4LNO - chains A and F of the 6 polymer chains in the assembly; structure by X-ray diffraction, 2.90 A resolution.

Chain A (and F):
Name: Glutamine synthetase
Organism: Bacillus subtilis
Notes: EC 6.3.1.2; chain F of this document is another copy of the same molecule, construct and numbering; everything in this record applies to it too
Reference sequence: P12425 (GLNA_BACSU); numbering as in UniProt (aligned over 2-444)
Sequence (443 residues; row label = number of the first residue in the row):
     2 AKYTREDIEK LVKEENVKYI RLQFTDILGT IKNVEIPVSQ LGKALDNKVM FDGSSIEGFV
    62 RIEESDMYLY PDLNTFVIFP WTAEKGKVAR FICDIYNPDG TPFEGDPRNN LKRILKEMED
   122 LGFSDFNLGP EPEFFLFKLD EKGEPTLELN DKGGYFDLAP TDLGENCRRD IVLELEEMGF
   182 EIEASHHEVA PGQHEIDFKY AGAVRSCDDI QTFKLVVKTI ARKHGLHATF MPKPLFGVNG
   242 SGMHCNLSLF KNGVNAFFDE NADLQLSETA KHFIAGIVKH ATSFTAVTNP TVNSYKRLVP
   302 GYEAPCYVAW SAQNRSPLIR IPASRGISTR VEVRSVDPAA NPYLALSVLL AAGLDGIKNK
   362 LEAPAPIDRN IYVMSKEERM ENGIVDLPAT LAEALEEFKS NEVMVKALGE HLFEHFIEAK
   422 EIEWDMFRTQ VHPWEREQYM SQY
Metal / ion sites: Mg2+ site 1: E132, E333; Mg2+ site 2: E134, E189, E196
Ligand contacts: glutamine (GLN): E134, Y156, E189, V190, Q194, N240, G241, G243, H245, R298, Y303, E304, A305, R335
From the paper describing this entry:
  - binding site for glutamine: E304
  - catalytic residues: D53, E304, R316 (proposed by the authors, not directly observed)
  - mutagenesis - R62A: unchanged catalytic activity on ammonium
  - mutagenesis - E304A: decreased binding to ammonium
  - mutagenesis - R62A: abolished signaling
  - mutagenesis - E304A/A305G: abolished catalytic activity
  - mutagenesis - R62A: unchanged binding to ammonium

How chain A and chain F interact:
Contacting residue pairs (64):
  K19(A) with L174(F)
  Y20(A) with R170(F); L174(F), hydrophobic; S186(F)
  R22(A) with L159(F); D163(F), salt bridge
  T31(A) with D158(F)
  I32(A) with D158(F); L159(F), hydrogen bond (backbone-backbone)
  K33(A) with Y156(F), hydrogen bond (side chain-backbone); F157(F); D158(F), salt bridge
  N34(A) with F157(F), hydrogen bond (backbone-backbone); D158(F); L159(F)
  V35(A) with A185(F), hydrophobic; S186(F)
  E36(A) with R169(F), salt bridge; A185(F); S186(F), hydrogen bond (backbone-backbone)
  I37(A) with E184(F); A185(F), hydrophobic
  P38(A) with V173(F), hydrophobic; E177(F); I183(F)
  S40(A) with E177(F), hydrogen bond
  Q41(A) with I183(F); E184(F); K200(F)
  K44(A) with E184(F)
  M51(A) with S325(F)
  F52(A) with F157(F), hydrophobic
  D53(A) with Y156(F), hydrogen bond
  S56(A) with Y156(F); F157(F)
  R62(A) with Y156(F); E304(F), salt bridge
  I63(A) with R316(F)
  E64(A) with Q314(F), hydrogen bond; N315(F)
  E65(A) with Q314(F); R321(F), salt bridge
  S66(A) with Q314(F), hydrogen bond
  D67(A) with R321(F), salt bridge; P323(F); A324(F), hydrogen bond (side chain-backbone)
  F80(A) with D163(F)
  W82(A) with D163(F), hydrogen bond (side chain-backbone)
  T83(A) with D163(F), hydrogen bond (side chain-backbone)
  K86(A) with L174(F); E178(F), salt bridge
  G87(A) with L174(F)
  V89(A) with D163(F); R170(F)
  K143(A) with K139(F), hydrogen bond (backbone-side chain); E149(F), salt bridge
  E145(A) with K153(F)
  L216(A) with L159(F), hydrophobic
  T220(A) with T162(F); D163(F); L164(F)
  R223(A) with L164(F)
  K224(A) with L164(F); G165(F)
Interface residues without a listed pair, chain A (40 interface residues in all): S55, P99, P146, K219
Interface residues without a listed pair, chain F (34 interface residues in all): P161, N167, H187, E333
From the paper, about this interface:
  - pairs named by the authors: R62(A)-E304(F) (hydrogen bond)

Overview:
40 residues of chain A and 34 residues of chain F are in contact, with 12 hydrogen bonds and 8 salt bridges.
Polar pairs include R22(A)-D163(F), K33(A)-D158(F) and E36(A)-R169(F). The authors report a hydrogen bond
between R62(A) and E304(F). The paper reports catalytic residues D53(A), E304(A) and R316(A); E304A of chain A
reduces binding to ammonium; 3 substitutions were tested in all.
Chain A and chain F are both Glutamine synthetase (Bacillus subtilis); the structure, B. subtilis glutamine
synthetase structures reveal large active site conformational changes and basis for isoenzyme specific ...,
was determined by X-ray diffraction (same publication as 4LNF, 4LNN, 4LNI and 4LNK).
